PDB entry 6N42 | X-ray diffraction, 2.20 A resolution | chain A

[Chain A]
Name: Cysteine dioxygenase type 1
Source organism: Homo sapiens
Notes: EC 1.13.11.20
Reference sequence: Q16878 (CDO1_HUMAN); residues 2-200 here = UniProt positions 2-200
Sequence (200 residues; each row starts with the number of its first residue):
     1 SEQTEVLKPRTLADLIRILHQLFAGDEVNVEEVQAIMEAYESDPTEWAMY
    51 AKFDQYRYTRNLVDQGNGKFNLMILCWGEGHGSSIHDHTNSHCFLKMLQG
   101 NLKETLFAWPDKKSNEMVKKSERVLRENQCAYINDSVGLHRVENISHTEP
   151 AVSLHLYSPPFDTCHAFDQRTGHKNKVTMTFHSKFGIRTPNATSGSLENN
Disordered / not traced: 1-4, 191-200
Sequence notes: expression tag (1); conflict Val137 (Ile in Q16878)
Curated features (UniProtKB/Swiss-Prot):
  - binding site (Fe cation): His86, His88, His140
  - cross-link: Cys93 to Tyr157 (3'-(S-cysteinyl)-tyrosine (Cys-Tyr))
  - natural variant: Glu143 (E143Q: In a colorectal cancer sample)
  - mutagenesis: Arg60 (R60Q: Reduces enzyme activity by 70%. Reduces iron and zinc incorporation by 50%), Cys93 (C93S: Reduces enzyme activity and iron incorporation by 50%. Zinc incorporation increased by 20%), Tyr157 (Y157F: Almost total loss of enzyme activity and iron incorporation. Reduces zinc incorporation by 20%), Cys164 (C164S: Reduces enzyme activity by 20%. Little effect on iron incorporation. No effect on zinc incorporation)
Covalently attached groups: covalent link Cys93-Tyr157
Bound ions: Fe2+: His86, His88, His140 (together with cysteine)
Ligand contacts: cysteine (CYS): Tyr58, Arg60, Leu75, Trp77, His86, His88, His140, Val142, His155, Tyr157, Met179

[Overview]
Chain A binds cysteine. The Fe2+ site is built by His86, His88 and His140. Curated annotation (UniProt) lists
3 Fe cation-binding residues and 4 mutagenesis sites.
Chain A is Cysteine dioxygenase type 1 (Homo sapiens); the structure, Crystal structure of cysteine-bound
ferrous form of the crosslinked human cysteine dioxygenase in the anaerobic condition, was determined by X-ray
diffraction together with 6BPR, 6E87 and 6N43 from the same study.
